PDB entry 3X0F | X-ray diffraction, 1.47 A resolution | chain A

# Chain A
Name: CD81 antigen
From: Mus musculus
Notes: fragment: large extracellular loop
UniProtKB: P35762 (CD81_MOUSE); residue numbers follow UniProt; this construct covers 113-202
Amino-acid sequence (93 residues; row label = number of the first residue in the row):
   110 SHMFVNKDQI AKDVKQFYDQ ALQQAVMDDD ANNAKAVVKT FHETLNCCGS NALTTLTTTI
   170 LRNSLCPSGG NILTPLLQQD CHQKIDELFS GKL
Not modelled in the structure: 110-113, 201-202
Construct notes: expression tag (110-112)
Disulfide bonds: C156-C190, C157-C175
UniProt features mapped onto this chain:
  - site (Important for interaction with integrin): K116, K144, K148

# In short
Chain A is CD81 antigen (Mus musculus); the structure, Crystal structure of the ectodomain of mouse CD81 large
extracellular loop (mCD81-LEL), was determined by X-ray diffraction together with 3X0G from the same study.
